Entry 6XKZ (electron microscopy, 7.20 A resolution (low resolution: residue-level contacts below are approximate; hydrogen-bond / salt-bridge calls are withheld)); this record covers chains E and C of the 9 polymer chains in the assembly.

# Chain E
Molecule: Ubiquinol-cytochrome c reductase iron-sulfur subunit
Organism: Rhodobacter capsulatus (strain ATCC BAA-309 / NBRC 16581 / SB1003)
Notes: EC 7.1.1.8
UniProt: D5ANZ2 (UCRI_RHOCB); residue numbers follow UniProt; this construct covers 1-191
Amino-acid sequence (191 residues; each row starts with the number of its first residue):
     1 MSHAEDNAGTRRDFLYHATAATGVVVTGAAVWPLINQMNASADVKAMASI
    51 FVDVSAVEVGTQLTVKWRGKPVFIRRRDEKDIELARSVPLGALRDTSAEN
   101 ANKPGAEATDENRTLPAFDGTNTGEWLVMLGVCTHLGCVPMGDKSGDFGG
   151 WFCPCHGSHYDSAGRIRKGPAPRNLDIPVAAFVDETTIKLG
Not modelled in the structure: 1-10
Cystine bridges: Cys138-Cys155
Bound ions: 2Fe-2S cluster Fe: Cys133, His135, Cys153, His156
Small-molecule neighbours: 2Fe-2S cluster (FES): Cys133, His135, Leu136, Gly137, Cys138, Cys153, Cys155, His156, Ser158
Curated features (UniProtKB/Swiss-Prot):
  - binding site ([2Fe-2S] cluster): Cys133, His135, Cys153, His156

# Chain C
Molecule: Cytochrome b
Organism: Rhodobacter capsulatus (strain ATCC BAA-309 / NBRC 16581 / SB1003)
UniProt: D5ANZ3 (CYB_RHOCB); numbering as in UniProt (aligned over 1-437)
Amino-acid sequence (437 residues; numbered 1 to 437; the number before each row is that of its first residue):
     1 MSGIPHDHYEPKTGIEKWLHDRLPIVGLVYDTIMIPTPKNLNWWWIWGIV
    51 LAFTLVLQIVTGIVLAMHYTPHVDLAFASVEHIMRDVNGGWAMRYIHANG
   101 ASLFFLAVYIHIFRGLYYGSYKAPREITWIVGMVIYLLMMGTAFMGYVLP
   151 WGQMSFWGATVITGLFGAIPGIGPSIQAWLLGGPAVDNATLNRFFSLHYL
   201 LPFVIAALVAIHIWAFHTTGNNNPTGVEVRRTSKADAEKDTLPFWPYFVI
   251 KDLFALALVLLGFFAVVAYMPNYLGHPDNYVQANPLSTPAHIVPEWYFLP
   301 FYAILRAFAADVWVVILVDGLTFGIVDAKFFGVIAMFGAIAVMALAPWLD
   351 TSKVRSGAYRPKFRMWFWFLVLDFVVLTWVGAMPTEYPYDWISLIASTYW
   401 FAYFLVILPLLGATEKPEPIPASIEEDFNSHYGNPAE
Not modelled in the structure: 1, 233-236, 429-437
Bound ions: heme c Fe site 1: His97, His198; heme c Fe site 2: His111, His212
Small-molecule neighbours:
  - heme c (HEC), molecule 1: Trp45, Gly48, Ile49, Leu51, Ala52, Phe104, His111, Ile112, Arg114, Ser120, Arg125, Thr128, Trp129, Gly132, Met133, Ile135, Tyr136, Val209, His212, Phe216, Thr219, Gly220, Asn221, Asn222
  - heme c (HEC), molecule 2: Leu55, Gln58, Ile59, Gly62, Ile63, Leu65, Ala66, Tyr69, Arg94, His97, Ala98, Ala101, Phe104, Met139, Thr142, Ala143, Gly146, Tyr147, Leu149, Pro150, Phe195, His198, Tyr199, Pro202, Ile205, Asn279, Tyr297
Curated features (UniProtKB/Swiss-Prot):
  - binding site (heme b): His97, His111, His198, His212
  - mutagenesis: Phe144 (F144L/S: Loss of binding affinity for ubiquinone and ubiquinol)

# How chain E and chain C interact
Contacting residue pairs (29; chain E residue first):
  Ile35(E) with Trp179(C)
  Met38(E) with Trp179(C); Gly182(C); Arg193(C)
  Asn39(E) with Trp179(C)
  Ala40(E) with Gly182(C)
  Val44(E) with Pro184(C)
  Lys66(E) with Leu286(C)
  Pro71(E) with Pro285(C)
  Thr134(E) with Lys329(C)
  His135(E) with Lys329(C)
  Leu136(E) with Thr160(C); Val161(C); Gly164(C); Leu165(C)
  Gly137(E) with Thr160(C)
  Cys138(E) with Val161(C)
  Val139(E) with Trp157(C); Pro285(C); Thr288(C)
  Met141(E) with Thr288(C)
  Pro154(E) with Thr288(C); Pro289(C)
  Cys155(E) with Ile292(C); Tyr302(C); Arg306(C)
  His156(E) with Tyr302(C); Arg306(C); Thr385(C)
Other interface residues (no listed pair), chain E (24 interface residues in all): Gln37, Arg68, Gly69, Lys70, Gly157, Pro170, Pro172
Other interface residues (no listed pair), chain C (24 interface residues in all): Ala178, Gly183, Ala185, Ala290, His291, Ala309

# Overview
The chain E/chain C interface involves 24 residues from each chain. Chain E binds 2Fe-2S cluster. Chain C
binds heme c. Curated annotation (UniProt) lists 4 [2Fe-2S] cluster-binding residues on chain E; 4 heme
b-binding residues and one mutagenesis site on chain C.
Chain E is Ubiquinol-cytochrome c reductase iron-sulfur subunit and chain C is Cytochrome b, both from
Rhodobacter capsulatus (strain ATCC BAA-309 / NBRC 16581 / SB1003); the structure, R. capsulatus CIII2CIV
tripartite super-complex, conformation B (SC-1B), was determined by electron microscopy together with 6XI0,
6XKT, 6XKU, 6XKV, 6XKW and 6XKX from the same study.
